3O3C - chains A and C of the 4 polymer chains in the assembly; structure by X-ray diffraction, 3.51 A resolution.

== Chain A (and C) ==
Molecule: Glycogen [starch] synthase isoform 2
From: Saccharomyces cerevisiae
Notes: EC 2.4.1.11; chain C of this document is another copy of the same molecule, construct and numbering; everything in this record applies to it too
UniProtKB: P27472 (GYS2_YEAST); residues 1-705 here = UniProt positions 1-705
Chain sequence (725 residues; numbered -19 to 705; the number before each row is that of its first residue; numbers below 1 keep their minus sign (Met-19 is residue -19)):
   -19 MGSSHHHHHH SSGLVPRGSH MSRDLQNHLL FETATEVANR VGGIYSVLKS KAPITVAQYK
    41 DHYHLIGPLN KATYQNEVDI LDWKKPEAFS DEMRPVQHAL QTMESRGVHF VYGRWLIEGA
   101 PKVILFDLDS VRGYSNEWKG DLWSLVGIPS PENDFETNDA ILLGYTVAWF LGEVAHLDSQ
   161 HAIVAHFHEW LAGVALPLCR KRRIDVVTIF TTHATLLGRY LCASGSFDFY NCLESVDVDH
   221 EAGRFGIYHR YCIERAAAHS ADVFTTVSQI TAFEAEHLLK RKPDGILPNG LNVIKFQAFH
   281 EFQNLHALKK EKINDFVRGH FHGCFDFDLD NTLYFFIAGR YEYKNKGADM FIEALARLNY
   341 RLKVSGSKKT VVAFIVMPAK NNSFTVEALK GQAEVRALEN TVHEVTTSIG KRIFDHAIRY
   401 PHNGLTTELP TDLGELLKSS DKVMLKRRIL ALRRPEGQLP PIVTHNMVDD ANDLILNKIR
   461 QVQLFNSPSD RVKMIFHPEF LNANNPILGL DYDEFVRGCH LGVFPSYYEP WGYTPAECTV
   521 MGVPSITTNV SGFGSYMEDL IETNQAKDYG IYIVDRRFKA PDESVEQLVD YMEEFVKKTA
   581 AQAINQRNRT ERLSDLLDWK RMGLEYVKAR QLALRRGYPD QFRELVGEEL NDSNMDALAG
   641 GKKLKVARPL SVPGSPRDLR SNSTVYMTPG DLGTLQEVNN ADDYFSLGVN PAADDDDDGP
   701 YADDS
Not modelled in the structure: -19 to 1, 206-207, 278-284, 402-414, 541-545, 640-705
Differences from the reference sequence: expression tag (-19 to 0); engineered mutation Ala580 (Arg in P27472), Ala581 (Arg in P27472), Ala583 (Arg in P27472)
UniProt features mapped onto this chain:
  - binding site (UDP): Arg20, Arg320, Thr514
  - binding site (UDP-alpha-D-glucose): His193, Arg199, Arg320, Glu509, Trp511, Gly512
  - binding site (alpha-D-glucose 6-phosphate): His280, Glu281, Gln283, His286, Lys290, His500, Arg587
  - modified residue: Ser159 (Phosphoserine), Ser363 (Phosphoserine), Ser467 (Phosphoserine), Ser651 (Phosphoserine), Ser655 (Phosphoserine), Ser661 (Phosphoserine), Ser663 (Phosphoserine), Thr668 (Phosphothreonine)
Residues lining bound ligands: UDP (uridine-5'-diphosphate): Gly319, Arg320, Lys326, Val356, Phe480, Leu481, Tyr492, Glu509, Gly512, Tyr513, Thr514, Glu517
From the paper describing this entry:
  - allosteric site: Arg587
  - mutagenesis - R587A/R589A/R592A: decreased catalytic activity
  - mutagenesis - R589A/R592A: decreased catalytic activity on absence of glucose-6-phosphate
  - mutagenesis - R589A/R592A: unchanged catalytic activity on glucose-6-phosphate
  - post-translational modification sites: Thr668 (citing earlier work)

== How chain A and chain C interact ==
Pairs across the interface (31; chain A residue first):
  Phe305(A) - Arg399(C)
  Phe307(A) - Arg399(C)  hydrogen bond (backbone-side chain)
  Leu378(A) - Phe394(C)  hydrophobic
  Leu378(A) - Ile398(C)  hydrophobic
  Glu379(A) - Phe394(C)
  Val382(A) - Gly390(C)
  Val382(A) - Phe394(C)  hydrophobic
  Thr386(A) - Thr386(C)
  Thr386(A) - Gly390(C)
  Ile389(A) - Ile389(C)  hydrophobic
  Gly390(A) - Val382(C)
  Gly390(A) - Thr386(C)
  Ile393(A) - Val382(C)  hydrophobic
  Ile393(A) - Thr386(C)
  Phe394(A) - Glu379(C)
  Phe394(A) - Val382(C)  hydrophobic
  Ala397(A) - Leu378(C)  hydrophobic
  Ala397(A) - Ile429(C)  hydrophobic
  Ala397(A) - Leu432(C)
  Ile398(A) - Arg298(C)
  Ile398(A) - Phe305(C)
  Ile398(A) - Val375(C)  hydrophobic
  Ile398(A) - Leu378(C)
  Arg399(A) - Phe305(C)
  Arg399(A) - Phe307(C)  hydrogen bond (side chain-backbone)
  Arg399(A) - Asp308(C)
  Tyr400(A) - Ile429(C)  hydrophobic
  Leu425(A) - Ile393(C)  hydrophobic
  Ile429(A) - Ala397(C)  hydrophobic
  Ile429(A) - Tyr400(C)  hydrophobic
  Leu432(A) - Ile398(C)  hydrophobic
Interface residues without a listed pair, chain A (21 interface residues in all): Asp308, Val375, Leu417, Arg433
Interface residues without a listed pair, chain C (24 interface residues in all): Gly303, Leu309, Val385, Leu425, Arg433

== Overview ==
21 residues of chain A and 24 residues of chain C are in contact, with 2 hydrogen bonds. The hydrogen-bonded
pair is Phe307(A)-Arg399(C). Ligands of chain A: UDP. The paper reports that R587A/R589A/R592A of chain A
reduce catalytic activity; an allosteric site at Arg587(A).
Chain A and chain C are both Glycogen [starch] synthase isoform 2 (Saccharomyces cerevisiae); the structure,
Glycogen synthase basal state UDP complex, was determined by X-ray diffraction (same publication as 3NAZ, 3NB0
and 3NCH).
